Entry 6ETV (X-ray diffraction, 1.18 A resolution); this record covers chain A.

# Chain A
Name: Lysine-specific demethylase 4D
Source organism: Homo sapiens
Notes: EC 1.14.11.-
UniProt: Q6B0I6 (KDM4D_HUMAN); residues 1-342 here = UniProt positions 1-342
Amino-acid sequence (342 residues; numbered 1 to 342; the number before each row is that of its first residue):
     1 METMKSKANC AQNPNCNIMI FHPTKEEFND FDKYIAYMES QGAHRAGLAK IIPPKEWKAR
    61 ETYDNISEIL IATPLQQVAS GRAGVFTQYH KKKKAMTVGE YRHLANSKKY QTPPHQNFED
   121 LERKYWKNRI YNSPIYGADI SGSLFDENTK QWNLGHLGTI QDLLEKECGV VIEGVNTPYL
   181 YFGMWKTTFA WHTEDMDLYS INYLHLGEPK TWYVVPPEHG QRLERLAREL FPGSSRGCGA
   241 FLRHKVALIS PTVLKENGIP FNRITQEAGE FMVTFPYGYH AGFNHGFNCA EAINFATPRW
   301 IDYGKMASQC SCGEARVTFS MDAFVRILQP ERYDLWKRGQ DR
Not modelled in the structure: 1-10, 341-342
Ion coordination: Na+ near Asn17 (its only coordinating residue here); Ni2+: His192, Glu194, His280 (together with BXE); Zn2+: Cys238, His244, Cys310, Cys312
Residues lining bound ligands: BXE ([3-(2H-1,2,3,4-tetrazol-5-yl)propanoylamino]azanium): Tyr136, Tyr181, Phe189, His192, Glu194, Ser200, Asn202, Lys210, Trp212, His280
UniProt features mapped onto this chain:
  - binding site (2-oxoglutarate): Tyr136, Asn202, Lys210, Lys245
  - binding site (Fe cation): His192, Glu194, His280
  - binding site (Zn(2+)): Cys238, His244, Cys310, Cys312
  - modified residue (PolyADP-ribosyl glutamic acid): Glu26, Glu27
From the paper describing this entry:
  - conformationally variable residues (side-chain flip): Tyr136
  - binding site for BXE: Tyr136, Tyr181, Phe189, Lys210

# Summary
Bound to chain A: compound BXE. His192, Glu194 and His280 coordinate Ni2+. Cys238, His244, Cys310 and Cys312
form the Zn2+ site. UniProt lists 4 residues binding 2-oxoglutarate, 3 Fe cation-binding residues and 4
Zn2+-binding residues. From the paper: a binding site for BXE at Tyr136, Tyr181 and Phe189 among others;
conformational variability at Tyr136.
Chain A is Lysine-specific demethylase 4D (Homo sapiens); the structure, Crystal structure of KDM4D with
tetrazolhydrazide compound 2, was determined by X-ray diffraction together with 6ETG, 6ETS, 6ETT, 6ETU and
6ETW from the same study.
